PDB entry 8R20 | X-ray diffraction, 2.10 A resolution | chains A and B

== Chain A (and B) ==
Protein: Hydroxylase
Notes: chain B of this document is another copy of the same molecule, construct and numbering; everything in this record applies to it too
Reference sequence: A0A023GUN4 (A0A023GUN4_9ACTN); numbering as in UniProt (aligned over 1-151)
Chain sequence (151 residues; each row starts with the number of its first residue):
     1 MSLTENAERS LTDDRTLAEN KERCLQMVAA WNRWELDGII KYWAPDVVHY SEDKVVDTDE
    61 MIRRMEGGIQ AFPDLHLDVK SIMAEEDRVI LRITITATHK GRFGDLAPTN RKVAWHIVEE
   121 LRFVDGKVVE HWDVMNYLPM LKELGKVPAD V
Disordered / not traced: 1-12

== Interface between chain A and chain B ==
Residue-residue contacts (56; chain A residue first):
  Lys21(A) with Glu85(B), salt bridge
  Glu52(A) with His116(B); Asn136(B), hydrogen bond; Pro139(B)
  Asp53(A) with Thr94(B), hydrogen bond; His116(B), salt bridge
  Ser81(A) with Arg88(B); Glu120(B), hydrogen bond
  Met83(A) with Met83(B), hydrophobic; Ala84(B); Glu85(B); Arg88(B); Val89(B); Ile90(B), hydrophobic
  Ala84(A) with Met83(B); Glu85(B), hydrogen bond (backbone-side chain)
  Glu85(A) with Lys21(B), salt bridge; Met83(B); Ala84(B), hydrogen bond (side chain-backbone)
  Arg88(A) with Ser81(B); Ile82(B), hydrogen bond (side chain-backbone); Met83(B)
  Val89(A) with Met83(B)
  Ile90(A) with Met83(B), hydrophobic; Ile90(B), hydrophobic
  Arg92(A) with Glu120(B), salt bridge; Trp132(B); Val134(B)
  Thr94(A) with Asp53(B), hydrogen bond
  His116(A) with Glu52(B); Asp53(B), salt bridge; Val134(B)
  Val118(A) with Val118(B), hydrophobic; Val134(B), hydrophobic
  Glu120(A) with Ser81(B), hydrogen bond; Arg92(B), salt bridge
  Trp132(A) with Arg92(B)
  Val134(A) with Arg92(B); His116(B); Val118(B), hydrophobic; Val134(B)
  Met135(A) with Asn136(B)
  Asn136(A) with Glu52(B); Met135(B)
  Tyr137(A) with Leu138(B); Val151(B), hydrogen bond (side chain-backbone)
  Leu138(A) with Tyr137(B)
  Pro139(A) with Glu52(B)
  Leu141(A) with Val151(B), hydrophobic
  Lys146(A) with Pro148(B); Val151(B)
  Val147(A) with Val147(B), hydrophobic
  Val151(A) with Tyr137(B); Leu141(B), hydrophobic; Lys146(B); Val147(B), hydrophobic
Other interface residues (no listed pair), chain A (31 interface residues in all): Leu17, Lys80, Ile82, Ile117, Pro148
Other interface residues (no listed pair), chain B (30 interface residues in all): Lys80, Ile117

== In short ==
The interface between chain A and chain B involves 31 residues on one side and 30 on the other, with 9
hydrogen bonds and 6 salt bridges. Polar pairs include Lys21(A)-Glu85(B), Asp53(A)-His116(B) and
Arg92(A)-Glu120(B).
Chain A and chain B are both Hydroxylase; the structure, X-ray crystallographic structure of KstA15,
polyketide biosynthesis enzyme, was determined by X-ray diffraction, deposited together with 8R2B, 8R2E and
8R2J.
